PDB entry 4R6O | X-ray diffraction, 1.60 A resolution | chains A and E of the 8 polymer chains in the assembly

== Chain A (and E) ==
Name: Agglutinin alpha chain
From: Artocarpus integer
Notes: chain E of this document is another copy of the same molecule, construct and numbering; everything in this record applies to it too
UniProt: P18670 (LECA_ARTIN); residues 1-133 here = UniProt positions 1-133
Chain sequence (133 residues; numbered 1 to 133; the number before each row is that of its first residue):
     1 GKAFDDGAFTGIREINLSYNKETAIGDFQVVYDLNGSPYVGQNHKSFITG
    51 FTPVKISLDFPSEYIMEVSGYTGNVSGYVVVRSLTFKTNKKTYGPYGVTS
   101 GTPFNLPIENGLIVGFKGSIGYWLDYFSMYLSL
Residues lining bound ligands: alpha-D-galactopyranose / 4-methyl-2H-chromen-2-one: Gly-1, Phe-47, Ser-76, Tyr-78, Val-80, Gly-121, Tyr-122, Trp-123, Asp-125
Swiss-Prot annotation at these positions:
  - region: Val-68 to Asn-89 (IgA-binding)
  - glycosylation (N-linked (GlcNAc...) asparagine): Asn-43, Asn-74
  - natural variant: Lys-45 (K45L; K45T), Met-66 (M66D; M66V)
From the paper describing this entry:
  - binding site for alpha-D-galactopyranose: Tyr-78

== Interface between chain A and chain E ==
Pairs across the interface - 11 pairs, chain A then chain E:
  Asp-6(A) / Asn-35(E)
  Gly-7(A) / Asn-35(E)
  Ala-8(A) / Asn-35(E)  hydrogen bond (backbone-side chain)
  Phe-9(A) / Asn-35(E)
  Leu-34(A) / Leu-34(E)  hydrophobic
  Leu-34(A) / Tyr-39(E)  hydrophobic
  Asn-35(A) / Asp-6(E)
  Asn-35(A) / Gly-7(E)
  Asn-35(A) / Ala-8(E)  hydrogen bond (side chain-backbone)
  Asn-35(A) / Phe-9(E)
  Tyr-39(A) / Leu-34(E)  hydrophobic

== Summary ==
The chain A/chain E interface involves 7 residues from each chain, with 2 hydrogen bonds. The hydrogen-bonded
pair is Ala-8(A)/Asn-35(E). Chain A binds alpha-D-galactopyranose / 4-methyl-2H-chromen-2-one. From the paper:
a binding site for alpha-D-galactopyranose at Tyr-78(A).
Chain A and chain E are both Agglutinin alpha chain (Artocarpus integer); the structure, Jacalin-carbohydrate
interactions. Distortion of the ligand as a determinant of affinity, was determined by X-ray diffraction (same
publication as 4R6N, 4R6P, 4R6Q and 4R6R).
